7NDU - chains AAA and DDD of the 5 polymer chains in the assembly; structure by X-ray diffraction, 2.90 A resolution.

# Chain AAA
Name: HLA class I histocompatibility antigen, alpha chain E
From: Homo sapiens
Reference sequence: P13747 (HLAE_HUMAN); residues 1-276 here correspond to UniProt positions 22-297 (UniProt number = residue number + 21)
Amino-acid sequence (277 residues; numbered 0 to 276; the number before each row is that of its first residue; numbering starts at 0):
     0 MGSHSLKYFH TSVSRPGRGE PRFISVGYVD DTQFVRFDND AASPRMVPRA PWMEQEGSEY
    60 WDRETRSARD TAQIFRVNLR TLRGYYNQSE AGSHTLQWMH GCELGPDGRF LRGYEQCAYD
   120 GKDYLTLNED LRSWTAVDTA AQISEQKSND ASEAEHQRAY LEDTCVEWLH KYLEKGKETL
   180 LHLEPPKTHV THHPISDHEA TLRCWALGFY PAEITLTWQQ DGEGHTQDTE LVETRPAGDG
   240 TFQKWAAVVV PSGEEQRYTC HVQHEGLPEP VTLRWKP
Unresolved in the structure: 0
Disulfides: C101-C164, C203-C259
Differences from the reference sequence: initiating methionine (0); conflict C116 (Phe137 in P13747)
UniProt features mapped onto this chain:
  - region: K275, P276 (Connecting peptide)
  - binding site (a peptide antigen): Y7, E63, S66, N77, Y84, S143, K146, Q156, Y159, Y171
  - glycosylation: N86 (N-linked (GlcNAc...) asparagine)
Reported in the primary citation:
  - mutagenesis - Y84C, Y84C/A139C, S147C: increased stability
  - mutagenesis - S147C: unchanged binding to HLA-E-inhA- and HLA-E-UL40-specific TCRs
  - mutagenesis - S147C: abolished binding to HLA-E-Gag6V-specific TCRs

# Chain DDD
Name: T cell receptor alpha variable 4, T cell receptor alpha joining 23, M1-specific T cell receptor alpha chain
From: Homo sapiens
Reference sequence: chimeric construct of A0A0B4J268, A0A075B6U7, P0DSE1: residues 1-107 from A0A0B4J268 (TVA4_HUMAN) positions 18-108 (offset varies); residues 111-128 from A0A075B6U7 positions 4-21 (UniProt number = residue number - 107); residues 130-214 from P0DSE1 positions 129-213 (UniProt number = residue number - 1)
Amino-acid sequence (199 residues; numbered 0 to 214; 16 numbers in that range are skipped by the numbering (no residue carries them; nothing is unmodelled there); the number before each row is that of its first residue; numbering starts at 0):
     0 MLAKTTQ
     8 PISMDSYEGQ EVNITCSHNN IAT
    36 NDYITWYQQF PSQGPRFIIQ GYK
    64 TKVTN
    74 EVASLFIPAD RKSSTLSLPR VSLSDTAVYY CLVGSSFNQG GKLIFGQGTE LSVKPNIQNP
   134 DPAVYQLRDS KSSDKSVCLF TDFDSQTNVS QSKDSDVYIT DKCVLDMRSM DFKSNSAVAW
   194 SNKSDFACAN AFNNSIIPED T
Unresolved in the structure: 0-2, 196-197, 205-214
Disulfides: C23-C104, C151-C201
Differences from the reference sequence: initiating methionine (0); linker (108-110, 129); engineered mutation C176 (Thr175 in P0DSE1)
UniProt features mapped onto this chain:
  - glycosylation (N-linked (GlcNAc...) asparagine): N161, N195, N206

# Chain AAA / chain DDD interface
Contacting residue pairs (16):
  R62(AAA) - F110(DDD)
  R62(AAA) - N111(DDD)
  R65(AAA) - F110(DDD)
  R65(AAA) - N111(DDD)
  R65(AAA) - Q112(DDD)  hydrogen bond (side chain-backbone)
  R65(AAA) - G113(DDD)
  A153(AAA) - Y38(DDD)
  A153(AAA) - Y57(DDD)
  E154(AAA) - Y38(DDD)  hydrogen bond (backbone-side chain)
  E154(AAA) - Y57(DDD)
  E154(AAA) - K58(DDD)
  H155(AAA) - Y38(DDD)
  H155(AAA) - Q55(DDD)  hydrogen bond
  R157(AAA) - Y57(DDD)
  A158(AAA) - Y38(DDD)
  T163(AAA) - F110(DDD)
Interface residues without a listed pair, chain AAA (9 interface residues in all): Y159
Interface residues without a listed pair, chain DDD (10 interface residues in all): G56, S109

# In short
The interface between chain AAA and chain DDD involves 9 residues on one side and 10 on the other; the
contacts include 3 hydrogen bonds. Among the polar pairs are R65(AAA)-Q112(DDD), E154(AAA)-Y38(DDD) and
H155(AAA)-Q55(DDD). From the paper: Y84C, Y84C/A139C and S147C of chain AAA increase stability; S147C of chain
AAA abolishes binding to HLA-E-Gag6V-specific TCRs.
Chain AAA is HLA class I histocompatibility antigen, alpha chain E and chain DDD is T cell receptor alpha
variable 4, T cell receptor alpha joining 23, M1-specific T cell receptor alpha chain, both from Homo sapiens;
the structure, Gag:02 TCR in complex with HLA-E featuring a non-natural amino acid, was determined by X-ray
diffraction, deposited together with 6ZKW, 6ZKX, 6ZKY, 6ZKZ, 7NDQ and 7NDT.
